1ZKN - chains B and D of the 4 polymer chains in the assembly; structure by X-ray diffraction, 2.10 A resolution.

[Chain B (and D)]
Protein: cAMP-specific 3', 5'-cyclic phosphodiesterase 4D
Source organism: Homo sapiens
Notes: EC 3.1.4.17; fragment: catalytic domain; chain D of this document is another copy of the same molecule, construct and numbering; everything in this record applies to it too
Reference sequence: Q08499 (PDE4D_HUMAN); residues 79-412 here correspond to UniProt positions 381-714 (UniProt number = residue number + 302)
Sequence (334 residues; each row starts with the number of its first residue):
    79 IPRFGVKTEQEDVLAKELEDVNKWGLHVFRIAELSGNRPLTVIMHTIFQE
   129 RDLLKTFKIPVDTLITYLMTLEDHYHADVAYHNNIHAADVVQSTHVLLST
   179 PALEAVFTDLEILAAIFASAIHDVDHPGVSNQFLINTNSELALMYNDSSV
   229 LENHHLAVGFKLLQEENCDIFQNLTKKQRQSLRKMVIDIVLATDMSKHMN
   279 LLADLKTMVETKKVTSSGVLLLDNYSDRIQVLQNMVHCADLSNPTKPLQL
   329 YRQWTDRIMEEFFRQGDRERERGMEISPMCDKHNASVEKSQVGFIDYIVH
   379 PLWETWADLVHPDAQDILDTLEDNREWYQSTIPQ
Disordered / not traced: 79-85 (chain D: fully traced)
Bound ions: Zn2+: His-164, His-200, Asp-201, Asp-318; Mg2+ near Asp-201 (its only coordinating residue here)
Ligand contacts: 3-isobutyl-1-methylxanthine (IBM): Tyr-159, Met-273, Ile-336, Phe-340, Met-357, Ser-368, Gln-369, Phe-372
Curated features (UniProtKB/Swiss-Prot):
  - active site: His-160 (Proton donor)
  - binding site (3',5'-cyclic AMP): His-160, Gln-369, Phe-372
  - binding site (AMP): His-160, Asp-201, Asp-318, Asn-321, Gln-369, Phe-372
  - binding site (Zn(2+)): His-164, His-200, Asp-201, Asp-318
  - binding site (Mg(2+)): Asp-201
  - binding site (Mn(2+)): Asp-201
  - cross-link: Lys-85 (Glycyl lysine isopeptide (Lys-Gly) (interchain with G-Cter in SUMO))
What the authors report for this chain:
  - binding site for 3-isobutyl-1-methylxanthine: Met-273, Leu-319, Asn-321, Ile-336, Phe-340, Met-357, Gln-369, Phe-372, Ile-376

[Interface between chain B and chain D]
Contacting residue pairs (24):
  Arg-116(B) / Glu-349(D)  salt bridge
  Met-147(B) / Glu-349(D)
  Thr-148(B) / Arg-350(D)  hydrogen bond
  Asp-151(B) / Arg-346(D)  salt bridge
  Asp-151(B) / Arg-350(D)  salt bridge
  Asp-156(B) / Asp-156(D)
  Asn-214(B) / Glu-244(D)
  Thr-215(B) / Glu-243(D)
  Thr-215(B) / Glu-244(D)  hydrogen bond (backbone-backbone)
  Asn-216(B) / Glu-244(D)  hydrogen bond
  Ser-217(B) / Glu-243(D)
  Glu-218(B) / Lys-239(D)
  Lys-239(B) / Glu-218(D)  salt bridge
  Glu-243(B) / Thr-215(D)
  Glu-243(B) / Ser-217(D)
  Glu-244(B) / Asn-214(D)
  Glu-244(B) / Thr-215(D)  hydrogen bond (backbone-backbone)
  Glu-244(B) / Asn-216(D)
  Arg-346(B) / Asp-151(D)  salt bridge
  Arg-348(B) / Lys-85(D)
  Glu-349(B) / Arg-116(D)  salt bridge
  Glu-349(B) / Met-147(D)
  Arg-350(B) / Thr-148(D)
  Arg-350(B) / Asp-151(D)  salt bridge
Also at the interface, not in a pair above, chain B (19 interface residues in all): Ala-155, Gln-242
Also at the interface, not in a pair above, chain D (21 interface residues in all): Val-84, Ala-155, Gln-242, Met-352

[Summary]
The interface between chain B and chain D involves 19 residues on one side and 21 on the other; the contacts
include 4 hydrogen bonds and 7 salt bridges. Polar pairs include Arg-116(B)/Glu-349(D), Asp-151(B)/Arg-346(D)
and Asp-151(B)/Arg-350(D). Ligands of chain B: 3-isobutyl-1-methylxanthine. The paper reports a binding site
for 3-isobutyl-1-methylxanthine at Met-273(B), Leu-319(B) and Asn-321(B) among others.
Both chains are cAMP-specific 3', 5'-cyclic phosphodiesterase 4D (Homo sapiens). Entry 1ZKN (Structure of
PDE4D2-IBMX) was determined by X-ray diffraction together with 1RKP from the same study.
